PDB entry 6A77 | X-ray diffraction, 2.00 A resolution | chains A and H of the 3 polymer chains in the assembly

# Chain A
Molecule: Roundabout homolog 1
Organism: Homo sapiens
UniProtKB: Q9Y6N7 (ROBO1_HUMAN); residues 9-97 here correspond to UniProt positions 455-543 (UniProt number = residue number + 446)
Amino-acid sequence (91 residues; each row starts with the number of its first residue):
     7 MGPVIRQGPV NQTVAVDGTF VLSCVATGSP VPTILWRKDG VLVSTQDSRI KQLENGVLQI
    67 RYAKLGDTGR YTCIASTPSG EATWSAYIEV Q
Differences from the reference sequence: expression tag (7-8)
Curated features (UniProtKB/Swiss-Prot):
  - glycosylation: Asn17 (N-linked (GlcNAc...) asparagine)
Disulfide bonds: Cys30-Cys79

# Chain H
Molecule: Heavy chain of the anti-human Robo1 antibody B5209B Fab
Organism: Mus musculus
Notes: antibody fragment or engineered binder
Amino-acid sequence (221 residues; each row starts with the number of its first residue; note: 2 numbers in that range are skipped by the numbering (no residue carries them; nothing is unmodelled there); a row labelled like 134A-134D holds insertion residues (134A, then the next letters in order); numbers below 1 keep their minus sign (Glu-1 is residue -1)):
    -1 EVQLVESGGG VVQPGGSLKL SCAASGFTFS TYDMSWVRQT PDKRLELVAT INSNGGSTYY
    59 PDSVKGRFTS SRDNAKNILY LQMSSLKSED TAMYYCAREA LLRPPYYALD YWGQGTSVTV
   119 SSAKTTPPSV YPLAPG
134A-134D CGDT
   137 TGSSVTLGCL VKGYFPESVT VTWNSGSLSS SVHTFPALLQ SGLYTMSSSV TVPSSTWPSQ
   197 TVTCSVAHPA SSTTVDKKLE P
Unresolved in the structure: 134A-134D
Disulfide bonds: Cys20-Cys94, Cys145-Cys200

# How chain A and chain H interact
Residue-residue contacts (16):
  Asp23(A) with Thr56(H); Tyr57(H)
  Lys57(A) with Pro103(H)
  Gln58(A) with Pro103(H)
  Leu59(A) with Pro103(H); Tyr104(H), hydrophobic
  Glu60(A) with Pro102(H); Tyr104(H), hydrogen bond (backbone-side chain)
  Arg67(A) with Glu97(H), salt bridge; Tyr105(H)
  Tyr68(A) with Thr48(H), hydrogen bond; Ile49(H); Asn50(H); Ser55(H); Thr56(H); Tyr57(H), hydrophobic
Also at the interface, not in a pair above, chain A (10 interface residues in all): Val22, Gly24, Asn61
Also at the interface, not in a pair above, chain H (13 interface residues in all): Asp31, Lys63

# Overview
10 residues of chain A and 13 residues of chain H are in contact; the contacts include 2 hydrogen bonds and 1
salt bridge. Among the polar pairs are Arg67(A)-Glu97(H), Glu60(A)-Tyr104(H) and Tyr68(A)-Thr48(H).
Here chain A is Roundabout homolog 1 (Homo sapiens) and chain H is Heavy chain of the anti-human Robo1
antibody B5209B Fab (Mus musculus). Entry 6A77 (Crystal structure of the fifth immunoglobulin domain (Ig5) of
human Robo1 in complex with the Fab ...) was determined by X-ray diffraction together with 6A76, 6A78 and 6A79
from the same study.
